Entry 7Q0K (electron microscopy, 4.00 A resolution); this record covers chains C and D of the 8 polymer chains in the assembly.

== Chain C ==
Molecule: DNA-directed RNA polymerase subunit beta
Source organism: Escherichia coli
Notes: EC 2.7.7.6
Reference sequence: P0A8V4 (RPOB_ECO57); residue numbers follow UniProt; this construct covers 1-1342
Amino-acid sequence (1342 residues; each row starts with the number of its first residue):
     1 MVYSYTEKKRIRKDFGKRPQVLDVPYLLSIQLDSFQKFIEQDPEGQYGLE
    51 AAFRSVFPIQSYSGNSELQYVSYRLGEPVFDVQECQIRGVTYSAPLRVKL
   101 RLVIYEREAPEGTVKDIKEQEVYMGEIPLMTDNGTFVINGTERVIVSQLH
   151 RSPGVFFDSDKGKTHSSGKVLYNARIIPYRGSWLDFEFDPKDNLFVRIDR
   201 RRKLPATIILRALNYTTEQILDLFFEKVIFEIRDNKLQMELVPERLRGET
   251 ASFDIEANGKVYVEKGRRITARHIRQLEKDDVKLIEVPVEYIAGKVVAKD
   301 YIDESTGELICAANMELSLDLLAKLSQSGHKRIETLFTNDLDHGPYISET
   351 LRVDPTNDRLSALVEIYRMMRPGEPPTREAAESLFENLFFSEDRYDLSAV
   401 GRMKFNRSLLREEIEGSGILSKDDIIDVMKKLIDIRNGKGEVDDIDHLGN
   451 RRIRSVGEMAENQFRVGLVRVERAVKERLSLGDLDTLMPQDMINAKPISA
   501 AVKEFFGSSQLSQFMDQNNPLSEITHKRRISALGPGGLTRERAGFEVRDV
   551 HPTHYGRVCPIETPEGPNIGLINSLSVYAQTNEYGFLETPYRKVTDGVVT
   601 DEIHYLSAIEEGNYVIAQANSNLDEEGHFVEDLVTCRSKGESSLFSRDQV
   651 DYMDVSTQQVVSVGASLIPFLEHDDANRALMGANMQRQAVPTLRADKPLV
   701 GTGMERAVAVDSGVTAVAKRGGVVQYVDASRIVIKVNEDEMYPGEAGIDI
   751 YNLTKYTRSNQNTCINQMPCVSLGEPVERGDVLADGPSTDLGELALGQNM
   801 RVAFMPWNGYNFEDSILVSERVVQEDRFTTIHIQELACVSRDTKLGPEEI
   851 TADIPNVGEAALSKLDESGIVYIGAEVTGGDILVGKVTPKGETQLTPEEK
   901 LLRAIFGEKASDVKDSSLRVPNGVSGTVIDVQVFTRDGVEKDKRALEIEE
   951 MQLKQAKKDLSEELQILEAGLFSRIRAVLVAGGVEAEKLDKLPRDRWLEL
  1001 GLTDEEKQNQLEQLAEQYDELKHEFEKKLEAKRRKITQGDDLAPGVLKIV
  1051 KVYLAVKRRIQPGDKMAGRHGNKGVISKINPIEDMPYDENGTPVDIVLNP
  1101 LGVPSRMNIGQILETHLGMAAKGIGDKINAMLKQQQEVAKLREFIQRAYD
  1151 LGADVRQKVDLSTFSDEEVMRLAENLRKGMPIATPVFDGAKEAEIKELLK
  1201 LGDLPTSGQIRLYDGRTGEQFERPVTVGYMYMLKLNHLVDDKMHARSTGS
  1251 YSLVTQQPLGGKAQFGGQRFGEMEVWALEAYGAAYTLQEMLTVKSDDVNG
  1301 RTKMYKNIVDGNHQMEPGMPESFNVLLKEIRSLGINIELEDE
Unresolved in the structure: 1, 908-911
Swiss-Prot annotation at these positions:
  - modified residue (N6-acetyllysine): Lys-1022, Lys-1200

== Chain D ==
Molecule: DNA-directed RNA polymerase subunit beta'
Source organism: Escherichia coli
Notes: EC 2.7.7.6
Reference sequence: P0A8T8 (RPOC_ECO57); residue numbers follow UniProt; this construct covers 1-1407
Amino-acid sequence (1407 residues; row label = number of the first residue in the row):
     1 MKDLLKFLKAQTKTEEFDAIKIALASPDMIRSWSFGEVKKPETINYRTFK
    51 PERDGLFCARIFGPVKDYECLCGKYKRLKHRGVICEKCGVEVTQTKVRRE
   101 RMGHIELASPTAHIWFLKSLPSRIGLLLDMPLRDIERVLYFESYVVIEGG
   151 MTNLERQQILTEEQYLDALEEFGDEFDAKMGAEAIQALLKSMDLEQECEQ
   201 LREELNETNSETKRKKLTKRIKLLEAFVQSGNKPEWMILTVLPVLPPDLR
   251 PLVPLDGGRFATSDLNDLYRRVINRNNRLKRLLDLAAPDIIVRNEKRMLQ
   301 EAVDALLDNGRRGRAITGSNKRPLKSLADMIKGKQGRFRQNLLGKRVDYS
   351 GRSVITVGPYLRLHQCGLPKKMALELFKPFIYGKLELRGLATTIKAAKKM
   401 VEREEAVVWDILDEVIREHPVLLNRAPTLHRLGIQAFEPVLIEGKAIQLH
   451 PLVCAAYNADFDGDQMAVHVPLTLEAQLEARALMMSTNNILSPANGEPII
   501 VPSQDVVLGLYYMTRDCVNAKGEGMVLTGPKEAERLYRSGLASLHARVKV
   551 RITEYEKDANGELVAKTSLKDTTVGRAILWMIVPKGLPYSIVNQALGKKA
   601 ISKMLNTCYRILGLKPTVIFADQIMYTGFAYAARSGASVGIDDMVIPEKK
   651 HEIISEAEAEVAEIQEQFQSGLVTAGERYNKVIDIWAAANDRVSKAMMDN
   701 LQTETVINRDGQEEKQVSFNSIYMMADSGARGSAAQIRQLAGMRGLMAKP
   751 DGSIIETPITANFREGLNVLQYFISTHGARKGLADTALKTANSGYLTRRL
   801 VDVAQDLVVTEDDCGTHEGIMMTPVIEGGDVKEPLRDRVLGRVTAEDVLK
   851 PGTADILVPRNTLLHEQWCDLLEENSVDAVKVRSVVSCDTDFGVCAHCYG
   901 RDLARGHIINKGEAIGVIAAQSIGEPGTQLTMRTFHIGGAASRAAAESSI
   951 QVKNKGSIKLSNVKSVVNSSGKLVITSRNTELKLIDEFGRTKESYKVPYG
  1001 AVLAKGDGEQVAGGETVANWDPHTMPVITEVSGFVRFTDMIDGQTITRQT
  1051 DELTGLSSLVVLDSAERTAGGKDLRPALKIVDAQGNDVLIPGTDMPAQYF
  1101 LPGKAIVQLEDGVQISSGDTLARIPQESGGTKDITGGLPRVADLFEARRP
  1151 KEPAILAEISGIVSFGKETKGKRRLVITPVDGSDPYEEMIPKWRQLNVFE
  1201 GERVERGDVISDGPEAPHDILRLRGVHAVTRYIVNEVQDVYRLQGVKIND
  1251 KHIEVIVRQMLRKATIVNAGSSDFLEGEQVEYSRVKIANRELEANGKVGA
  1301 TYSRDLLGITKASLATESFISAASFQETTRVLTEAAVAGKRDELRGLKEN
  1351 VIVGRLIPAGTGYAYHQDRMRRRAAGEAPAAPQVTAEDASASLAELLNAG
  1401 LGGSDNE
Unresolved in the structure: 1-15, 934-947, 1127-1135, 1374-1407
Swiss-Prot annotation at these positions:
  - binding site (Zn(2+)): Cys-70, Cys-72, Cys-85, Cys-88, Cys-814, Cys-888, Cys-895, Cys-898
  - binding site (Mg(2+)): Asp-460, Asp-462, Asp-464
  - modified residue: Lys-972 (N6-acetyllysine)
Ion coordination: Zn2+ site 1: Cys-70, Cys-72; Mg2+: Asp-460 (shared with 1 residue of chain R); Zn2+ site 2: Cys-814, Cys-888, Cys-895, Cys-898

== Chain C / chain D interface ==
Contacting residue pairs - 237 pairs, chain C then chain D:
  Phe-545(C) with Leu-788(D), hydrophobic
  Arg-548(C) with Arg-780(D)
  Asp-549(C) with Pro-750(D); His-777(D)
  Val-550(C) with His-777(D), hydrogen bond (backbone-side chain); Arg-780(D)
  Tyr-555(C) with Val-769(D), hydrophobic; Leu-770(D), hydrophobic; Phe-773(D)
  Pro-560(C) with Phe-773(D), hydrophobic; Thr-776(D); Arg-780(D), hydrogen bond (backbone-side chain)
  Ile-561(C) with Tyr-772(D), hydrophobic
  Thr-563(C) with Arg-780(D)
  Gly-570(C) with Arg-780(D)
  Asn-573(C) with Arg-780(D), hydrogen bond
  Gln-618(C) with Leu-770(D)
  Asn-620(C) with Asn-768(D), hydrogen bond; Val-769(D)
  Ser-642(C) with Thr-757(D)
  Val-660(C) with Val-769(D), hydrophobic
  Glu-672(C) with Leu-767(D)
  His-673(C) with Phe-763(D), hydrogen bond (side chain-backbone); Arg-764(D), hydrogen bond (side chain-backbone); Glu-765(D), hydrogen bond (side chain-backbone); Gly-766(D)
  Asp-674(C) with Phe-763(D); Tyr-772(D)
  Asp-675(C) with Phe-763(D); Tyr-772(D)
  Ala-676(C) with Tyr-772(D); Ala-779(D), hydrophobic
  Asn-677(C) with Ala-779(D); Leu-783(D)
  Ala-679(C) with Tyr-772(D)
  Phe-804(C) with Ser-638(D)
  Pro-806(C) with Asp-505(D); Ala-632(D); Ala-633(D); Ala-637(D)
  Asn-808(C) with Pro-359(D); Ala-633(D)
  Gly-809(C) with Val-357(D); Pro-359(D); Phe-629(D)
  Tyr-810(C) with Pro-359(D); Tyr-360(D)
  Phe-812(C) with Pro-451(D), hydrophobic; Ser-503(D); Phe-629(D), hydrophobic
  Glu-813(C) with Asp-460(D); Phe-461(D), hydrogen bond (side chain-backbone); Gln-504(D)
  Asp-814(C) with Asp-462(D)
  Ser-815(C) with Val-357(D)
  Arg-841(C) with Asp-256(D), salt bridge; Gly-257(D)
  Lys-844(C) with Phe-49(D)
  Gly-1063(C) with Val-354(D)
  Lys-1065(C) with Asp-462(D), hydrogen bond (side chain-backbone)
  Lys-1073(C) with Asp-462(D)
  Gly-1074(C) with Asp-462(D)
  Val-1075(C) with Ile-355(D); Phe-461(D)
  Pro-1100(C) with Ala-637(D); Met-725(D)
  Leu-1101(C) with Gln-504(D); Asp-505(D); Leu-508(D), hydrophobic; Met-725(D), hydrophobic
  Pro-1104(C) with Met-725(D), hydrophobic; Arg-731(D); Gln-736(D)
  Ser-1105(C) with Arg-731(D); Gln-736(D)
  Met-1107(C) with Gln-739(D); Phe-763(D)
  Ile-1109(C) with Phe-763(D)
  Ile-1112(C) with Val-639(D), hydrophobic
  Leu-1113(C) with Ile-641(D), hydrophobic
  His-1116(C) with Ile-641(D)
  Glu-1192(C) with Ile-641(D)
  Gln-1209(C) with Gly-640(D); Asp-642(D); Asp-643(D)
  Thr-1217(C) with Arg-634(D)
  Glu-1219(C) with Arg-634(D), salt bridge
  Phe-1221(C) with Arg-634(D)
  Glu-1222(C) with Tyr-512(D), hydrogen bond; Arg-634(D); Ser-635(D), hydrogen bond
  Arg-1223(C) with Gly-636(D); Phe-719(D)
  Pro-1224(C) with Ser-638(D), hydrogen bond (backbone-side chain)
  Val-1225(C) with Ser-638(D)
  Thr-1226(C) with Ser-638(D); Val-639(D)
  Val-1239(C) with Val-354(D), hydrophobic; Lys-445(D)
  Asp-1240(C) with Lys-445(D), salt bridge
  Lys-1242(C) with Arg-352(D); Gln-465(D)
  Met-1243(C) with Arg-352(D); Met-372(D), hydrophobic; Lys-445(D)
  His-1244(C) with Gly-351(D); Arg-352(D), hydrogen bond (backbone-backbone); Met-372(D)
  Ala-1245(C) with Ser-350(D); Glu-375(D)
  Arg-1246(C) with Asp-348(D); Tyr-349(D), hydrogen bond (backbone-backbone); Ser-350(D), hydrogen bond (backbone-backbone)
  Ser-1247(C) with Asp-348(D); Tyr-349(D); Glu-375(D); Lys-378(D)
  Thr-1248(C) with Asp-348(D); Tyr-349(D)
  Leu-1253(C) with Arg-99(D); Pro-251(D), hydrophobic
  Val-1254(C) with Arg-99(D); Arg-337(D)
  Gln-1257(C) with Asn-341(D)
  Pro-1258(C) with Arg-346(D)
  Leu-1259(C) with Arg-346(D)
  Gly-1260(C) with Arg-346(D)
  Gly-1267(C) with Arg-346(D), hydrogen bond (backbone-side chain)
  Gln-1268(C) with Arg-346(D); Val-347(D), hydrogen bond (backbone-backbone); Ser-350(D); Gly-351(D), hydrogen bond (side chain-backbone); Arg-352(D)
  Arg-1269(C) with Gln-340(D), hydrogen bond (side chain-backbone); Gly-344(D), hydrogen bond (side chain-backbone); Lys-345(D); Arg-346(D)
  Phe-1270(C) with Gly-344(D); Lys-345(D)
  Glu-1272(C) with Arg-339(D)
  Met-1273(C) with Thr-428(D)
  Glu-1274(C) with Asn-424(D), hydrogen bond; Arg-425(D); Ala-426(D); Thr-428(D); Ile-434(D)
  Val-1275(C) with Leu-343(D)
  Trp-1276(C) with Arg-798(D); Val-801(D), hydrophobic; Val-917(D)
  Ala-1277(C) with Gln-921(D)
  Glu-1279(C) with Leu-1347(D); Val-1351(D); Ile-1357(D); Ala-1359(D)
  Ala-1280(C) with Arg-431(D); Glu-913(D); Ile-918(D)
  Tyr-1281(C) with Arg-431(D), hydrogen bond (side chain-backbone); Ile-434(D), hydrogen bond (side chain-backbone); Met-484(D), hydrophobic; Asn-489(D), hydrogen bond; Glu-913(D)
  Gly-1282(C) with Glu-913(D); Gly-1360(D); Thr-1361(D)
  Ala-1283(C) with Glu-479(D)
  Ala-1284(C) with Thr-1361(D); Gly-1362(D)
  Tyr-1285(C) with Glu-475(D); Leu-1356(D), hydrophobic; Thr-1361(D)
  Gln-1288(C) with Gly-1354(D), hydrogen bond (side chain-backbone); Arg-1355(D)
  Glu-1289(C) with Leu-472(D)
  Met-1290(C) with Val-347(D), hydrophobic
  Leu-1291(C) with Lys-345(D); Val-1351(D)
  Thr-1292(C) with Gly-1354(D), hydrogen bond (side chain-backbone)
  Lys-1294(C) with Asp-348(D); Val-470(D), hydrogen bond (side chain-backbone)
  Ser-1295(C) with Lys-345(D); Arg-346(D), hydrogen bond (side chain-backbone)
  Asp-1296(C) with Lys-345(D), salt bridge
  Met-1304(C) with Leu-472(D), hydrophobic
  Tyr-1305(C) with Tyr-349(D); Pro-379(D), hydrophobic
  Ile-1308(C) with Pro-379(D), hydrophobic; Phe-380(D), hydrophobic
  Val-1309(C) with Gly-383(D)
  His-1313(C) with Leu-472(D); Thr-473(D); Leu-474(D)
  Met-1315(C) with Thr-473(D)
  Pro-1320(C) with Val-1353(D)
  Ser-1322(C) with Leu-342(D)
  Phe-1323(C) with Leu-342(D)
  Val-1325(C) with Arg-99(D); Leu-249(D), hydrophobic; Arg-337(D)
  Leu-1326(C) with Ile-331(D), hydrophobic; Phe-338(D), hydrophobic
  Lys-1328(C) with Arg-99(D), hydrogen bond (side chain-backbone); Glu-100(D)
  Glu-1329(C) with Leu-327(D); Met-330(D); Ile-331(D)
  Arg-1331(C) with Trp-33(D); Met-102(D)
  Ser-1332(C) with Pro-243(D); Tyr-269(D); Leu-327(D)
  Leu-1333(C) with Trp-115(D), hydrophobic; Leu-307(D), hydrophobic; Leu-327(D), hydrophobic
  Gly-1334(C) with Leu-24(D); Ala-25(D), hydrogen bond (backbone-backbone)
  Ile-1335(C) with Ala-23(D)
  Asn-1336(C) with Lys-21(D); Ile-22(D); Ala-23(D), hydrogen bond (backbone-backbone); Leu-24(D); Met-29(D); Trp-33(D)
  Ile-1337(C) with Ile-20(D), hydrophobic; Lys-21(D); Ile-22(D), hydrophobic
  Glu-1338(C) with Ile-20(D); Lys-21(D)
  Leu-1339(C) with Ile-20(D), hydrophobic
  Glu-1340(C) with Ala-19(D); Lys-21(D)
  Asp-1341(C) with Phe-17(D); Asp-18(D), hydrogen bond (backbone-backbone)
  Glu-1342(C) with Glu-16(D); Phe-17(D); Asp-18(D)
Other interface residues (no listed pair), chain C (149 interface residues in all): His-551, Pro-552, His-554, Glu-562, Glu-565, Gly-566, Ile-569, Thr-657, Leu-671, Trp-807, Asn-811, Gln-1061, Pro-1062, Ile-1076, Ser-1077, Val-1103, Phe-1187, Ser-1207, Tyr-1251, Gln-1256, Phe-1265, Leu-1278, Thr-1286, Leu-1287, Gln-1314, Met-1319, Glu-1321, Ile-1330
Other interface residues (no listed pair), chain D (160 interface residues in all): His-113, Phe-116, Leu-245, Lys-334, Ser-353, Thr-356, Lys-371, Leu-376, Tyr-382, His-430, Leu-432, Ala-446, Gly-463, Ala-467, His-469, Ala-476, Leu-483, Met-644, Ser-721, Ile-722, Leu-740, Lys-781, Ala-787, Leu-1332, Ala-1336, Arg-1341, Ile-1352, Arg-1369

== Overview ==
149 residues of chain C and 160 residues of chain D are in contact; the contacts include 32 hydrogen bonds and
4 salt bridges. Among the polar pairs are Arg-841(C)/Asp-256(D), Glu-1219(C)/Arg-634(D) and
Asp-1240(C)/Lys-445(D). From UniProt: 8 Zn2+-binding residues and 3 Mg2+-binding residues on chain D.
Here chain C is DNA-directed RNA polymerase subunit beta and chain D is DNA-directed RNA polymerase subunit
beta', both from Escherichia coli. Entry 7Q0K (RNA polymerase elongation complex in less-swiveled
conformation) was determined by electron microscopy together with 7PY0, 7PY1, 7PY3, 7PY5, 7PY6, 7PY7 and 4
further entries from the same study.
